Entry 1W3F (X-ray diffraction, 2.58 A resolution); this record covers chain A.

== Chain A ==
Molecule: Hemolytic lectin from laetiporus sulphureus
Source organism: Laetiporus sulphureus
UniProtKB: Q7Z8V1 (Q7Z8V1); residue numbers follow UniProt; this construct covers 1-315
Amino-acid sequence (315 residues; numbered 1 to 315; the number before each row is that of its first residue):
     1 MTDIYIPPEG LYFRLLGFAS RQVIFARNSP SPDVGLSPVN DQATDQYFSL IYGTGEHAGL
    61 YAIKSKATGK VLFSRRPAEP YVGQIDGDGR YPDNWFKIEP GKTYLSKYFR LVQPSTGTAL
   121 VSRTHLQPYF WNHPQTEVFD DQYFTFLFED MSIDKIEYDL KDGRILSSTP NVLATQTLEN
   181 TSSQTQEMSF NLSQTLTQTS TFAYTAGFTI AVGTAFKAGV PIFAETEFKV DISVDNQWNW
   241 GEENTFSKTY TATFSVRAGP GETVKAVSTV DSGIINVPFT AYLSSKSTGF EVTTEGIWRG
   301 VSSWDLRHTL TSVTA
Unresolved in the structure: 1-2
What the authors report for this chain:
  - binding site for 2-acetamido-2-deoxy-alpha-D-glucopyranose: Gln127

== Overview ==
The paper reports a binding site for 2-acetamido-2-deoxy-alpha-D-glucopyranose at Gln127.
Chain A is Hemolytic lectin from laetiporus sulphureus (Laetiporus sulphureus); the structure, Crystal
structure of the hemolytic lectin from the mushroom Laetiporus sulphureus complexed with N-acetyllactosamine
in the ..., was determined by X-ray diffraction together with 1W3A from the same study.
